Entry 4E12 (X-ray diffraction, 1.93 A resolution); this record covers chain A.

[Chain A]
Molecule: Diketoreductase
From: Acinetobacter baylyi
UniProt: B1P3E1 (B1P3E1_ACIBI); numbering as in UniProt (aligned over 1-283)
Amino-acid sequence (283 residues; numbered 1 to 283; the number before each row is that of its first residue):
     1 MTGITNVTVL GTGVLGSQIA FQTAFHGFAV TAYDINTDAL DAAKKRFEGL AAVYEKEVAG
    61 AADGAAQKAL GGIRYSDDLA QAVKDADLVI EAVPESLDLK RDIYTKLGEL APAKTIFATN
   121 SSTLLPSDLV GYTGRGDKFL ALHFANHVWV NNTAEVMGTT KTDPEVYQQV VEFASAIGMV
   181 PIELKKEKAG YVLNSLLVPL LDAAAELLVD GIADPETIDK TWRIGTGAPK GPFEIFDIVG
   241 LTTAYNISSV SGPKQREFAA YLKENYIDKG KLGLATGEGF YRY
From the paper describing this entry:
  - catalytic residues: Ser122, Asn146 (from molecular simulation)
  - catalytic residues: His143 (proposed by the authors, not directly observed)
  - catalytic residues: Glu155
  - mutagenesis - S122K, S122T, H143N, H143Q, E155D, E155S: abolished catalytic activity on mono-carbonyl intermediates 2 and 3
  - specificity-determining residues: Trp149 (proposed by the authors, not directly observed)

[In short]
From the paper: catalytic residues Ser122, Asn146 and His143 among others; S122K, S122T and H143N, among
others, abolish catalytic activity on mono-carbonyl intermediates 2 and 3; 6 substitutions were tested in all.
Chain A is Diketoreductase (Acinetobacter baylyi); the structure, Substrate-directed dual catalysis of
dicarbonyl compounds by diketoreductase, was determined by X-ray diffraction together with 4DYD and 4E13 from
the same study.
